Entry 7R4S (X-ray diffraction, 2.75 A resolution); this record covers chains A and B.

== Chain A (and B) ==
Molecule: Sensory box protein
Organism: Pseudomonas putida KT2440
Notes: chain B of this document is another copy of the same molecule, construct and numbering; everything in this record applies to it too
UniProtKB: Q88E39 (Q88E39_PSEPK); numbering as in UniProt (aligned over 1-142)
Amino-acid sequence (162 residues; each row starts with the number of its first residue; numbers below 1 keep their minus sign (Met-19 is residue -19)):
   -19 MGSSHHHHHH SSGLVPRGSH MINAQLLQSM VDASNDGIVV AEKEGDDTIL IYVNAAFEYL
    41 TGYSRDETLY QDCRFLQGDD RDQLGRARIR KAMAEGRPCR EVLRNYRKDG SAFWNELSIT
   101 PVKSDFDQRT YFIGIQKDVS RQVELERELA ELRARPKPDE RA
Not modelled in the structure: -19 to 1, 133-142 (chain B: -19 to 1, 134-142)
Sequence notes: initiating methionine (-19); expression tag (-18 to 0); engineered mutation Thr48 (Ile in Q88E39)
Ligand contacts: FMN (flavin mononucleotide): Val19, Ala21, Asp26, Thr28, Asp52, Cys53, Arg54, Leu56, Gln57, Arg61, Arg66, Ile69, Arg70, Met73, Leu83, Asn85, Asn95, Leu97, Ile99, Phe112, Ile113, Gly114, Gln116
From the paper describing this entry:
  - mutagenesis - I48T: unchanged binding to flavin mononucleotide
  - mutagenesis - Y43A: abolished binding to flavin mononucleotide
  - contacts within the chain: Leu30-Thr48 (hydrophobic contact), Val33-Thr48 (hydrophobic contact), Phe37-Thr48 (hydrophobic contact), Glu38-Arg45 (hydrogen bond), Tyr43-Thr48 (hydrophobic contact), Thr48-Leu49 (hydrophobic contact), Thr48-Phe55 (hydrophobic contact)

== Chain A / chain B interface ==
Contacting residue pairs (58; chain A residue first):
  Asn3(A) - Ser104(B)  hydrogen bond
  Ala4(A) - Leu7(B)
  Gln5(A) - Lys103(B)  hydrogen bond (side chain-backbone)
  Gln5(A) - Asp105(B)  hydrogen bond (side chain-backbone)
  Leu6(A) - Val102(B)  hydrophobic
  Leu6(A) - Ile113(B)
  Leu7(A) - Ala4(B)
  Leu7(A) - Leu7(B)  hydrophobic
  Leu7(A) - Gln8(B)
  Gln8(A) - Leu7(B)
  Ser9(A) - Val102(B)
  Ser9(A) - Ile113(B)
  Met10(A) - Val11(B)  hydrophobic
  Met10(A) - Ile18(B)  hydrophobic
  Met10(A) - Val20(B)  hydrophobic
  Met10(A) - Tyr32(B)  hydrophobic
  Met10(A) - Ile113(B)  hydrophobic
  Val11(A) - Met10(B)  hydrophobic
  Ala13(A) - Thr100(B)
  Ala13(A) - Ile115(B)
  Asn15(A) - Asp16(B)
  Asn15(A) - Arg80(B)  hydrogen bond
  Asn15(A) - Ser98(B)
  Asn15(A) - Ile115(B)
  Asn15(A) - Lys117(B)
  Asp16(A) - Asn15(B)
  Asp16(A) - Asp16(B)
  Asp16(A) - Lys117(B)  salt bridge
  Ile18(A) - Met10(B)  hydrophobic
  Val20(A) - Met10(B)  hydrophobic
  Tyr32(A) - Ile2(B)  hydrophobic
  Tyr32(A) - Met10(B)  hydrophobic
  Arg80(A) - Asn15(B)
  Ser98(A) - Asn15(B)
  Val102(A) - Leu6(B)  hydrophobic
  Val102(A) - Ser9(B)
  Lys103(A) - Gln5(B)  hydrogen bond (backbone-side chain)
  Ser104(A) - Asn3(B)
  Ser104(A) - Gln5(B)
  Asp105(A) - Gln5(B)  hydrogen bond (backbone-side chain)
  Ile113(A) - Ser9(B)
  Ile113(A) - Met10(B)  hydrophobic
  Ile115(A) - Ala13(B)
  Ile115(A) - Asn15(B)
  Lys117(A) - Lys117(B)
  Arg121(A) - Gln122(B)
  Gln122(A) - Leu125(B)
  Leu125(A) - Leu125(B)  hydrophobic
  Leu125(A) - Glu126(B)
  Leu125(A) - Leu129(B)  hydrophobic
  Glu126(A) - Arg121(B)  salt bridge
  Glu126(A) - Leu125(B)
  Glu128(A) - Leu129(B)
  Glu128(A) - Arg133(B)  salt bridge
  Leu129(A) - Leu125(B)
  Leu129(A) - Glu128(B)
  Leu129(A) - Leu129(B)  hydrophobic
  Leu132(A) - Leu129(B)  hydrophobic
Interface residues without a listed pair, chain A (37 interface residues in all): Ile2, Ser14, Ile31, Thr100, Phe106, Tyr111
Interface residues without a listed pair, chain B (38 interface residues in all): Ser14, Ile31, Phe106, Tyr111, Leu132

== Overview ==
37 residues of chain A face 38 of chain B across their interface, with 6 hydrogen bonds and 3 salt bridges.
Among the polar pairs are Asp16(A)-Lys117(B), Glu126(A)-Arg121(B) and Glu128(A)-Arg133(B). From the paper:
Y43A of chain A abolishes binding to flavin mononucleotide; contacts within the chain involving Leu30(A),
Thr48(A) and Val33(A) among others.
Chain A and chain B are both Sensory box protein (Pseudomonas putida KT2440); the structure, Crystal structure
of PpSB1-LOV-I48T mutant (dark state), was determined by X-ray diffraction (same publication as 7R56).
